Entry 3QPY (X-ray diffraction, 1.95 A resolution); this record covers chains A and C of the 4 polymer chains in the assembly.

# Chain A (and C)
Name: 2-dehydro-3-deoxyphosphooctonate aldolase
Organism: Neisseria meningitidis
Notes: EC 2.5.1.55; chain C of this document is another copy of the same molecule, construct and numbering; everything in this record applies to it too
UniProt: Q9JZ55 (KDSA_NEIMB); residue numbers follow UniProt; this construct covers 1-280
Amino-acid sequence (280 residues; numbered 1 to 280; the number before each row is that of its first residue):
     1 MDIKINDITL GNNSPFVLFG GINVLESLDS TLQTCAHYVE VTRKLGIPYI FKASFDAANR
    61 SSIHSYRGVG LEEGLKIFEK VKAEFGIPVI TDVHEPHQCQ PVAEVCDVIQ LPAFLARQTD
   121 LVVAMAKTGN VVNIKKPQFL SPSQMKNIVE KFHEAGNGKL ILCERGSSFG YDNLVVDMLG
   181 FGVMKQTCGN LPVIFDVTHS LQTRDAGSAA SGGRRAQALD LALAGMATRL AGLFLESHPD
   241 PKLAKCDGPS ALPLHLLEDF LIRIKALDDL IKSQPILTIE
Not modelled in the structure: 203-212, 238-253, 277-280 (chain C: 202-214, 238-250, 278-280)
Sequence notes: engineered mutation Ala-57 (Lys in Q9JZ55)

# How chain A and chain C interact
Pairs across the interface (60; chain A residue first):
  Ala-58(A) with Arg-117(C); Gln-118(C); Thr-119(C), hydrogen bond (backbone-backbone)
  Asn-59(A) with Arg-117(C), hydrogen bond (side chain-backbone); Thr-119(C)
  Arg-60(A) with Thr-119(C), hydrogen bond (backbone-side chain); Asp-120(C), salt bridge; Lys-151(C), hydrogen bond (backbone-side chain)
  Ser-61(A) with Lys-151(C)
  Ser-62(A) with Glu-154(C)
  Ile-63(A) with Thr-119(C); Val-123(C), hydrophobic; Lys-151(C); Glu-154(C); Ala-155(C)
  Arg-67(A) with Asp-120(C), salt bridge
  Glu-95(A) with Glu-95(C); Gln-118(C)
  Phe-114(A) with Phe-114(C); Arg-117(C); Phe-139(C), hydrophobic
  Leu-115(A) with Phe-114(C); Leu-115(C), hydrophobic; Gln-118(C)
  Arg-117(A) with Ala-58(C); Asn-59(C)
  Gln-118(A) with Ala-58(C); Asn-59(C); Phe-114(C)
  Thr-119(A) with Ala-58(C), hydrogen bond (backbone-backbone); Asn-59(C); Arg-60(C), hydrogen bond (side chain-backbone); Ile-63(C)
  Asp-120(A) with Arg-60(C), salt bridge; Arg-67(C), salt bridge
  Val-123(A) with Ile-63(C), hydrophobic
  Gln-138(A) with Phe-139(C)
  Phe-139(A) with Gln-138(C); Phe-139(C), hydrophobic; Ser-168(C)
  Ser-141(A) with Tyr-171(C); Asp-172(C), hydrogen bond
  Pro-142(A) with Tyr-171(C)
  Gln-144(A) with Asp-172(C)
  Lys-151(A) with Arg-60(C), hydrogen bond (side chain-backbone); Ser-61(C), hydrogen bond (side chain-backbone); Ile-63(C)
  Glu-154(A) with Ile-63(C); His-64(C), salt bridge
  Ala-155(A) with Ile-63(C)
  Ser-167(A) with Tyr-171(C)
  Ser-168(A) with Phe-139(C); Ser-168(C)
  Tyr-171(A) with Ser-141(C); Pro-142(C); Ser-167(C); Asp-177(C), hydrogen bond
  Asp-172(A) with Ser-141(C), hydrogen bond; Gln-144(C), hydrogen bond
  Asp-177(A) with Tyr-171(C), hydrogen bond
Also at the interface, not in a pair above, chain A (31 interface residues in all): His-64, His-94, Ser-143
Also at the interface, not in a pair above, chain C (30 interface residues in all): Ser-62, Ser-143

# In short
Chain A and chain C form an interface of 31 and 30 residues respectively; the contacts include 13 hydrogen
bonds and 5 salt bridges. Among the polar pairs are Arg-60(A)/Asp-120(C), Arg-67(A)/Asp-120(C) and
Glu-154(A)/His-64(C).
Both chains are 2-dehydro-3-deoxyphosphooctonate aldolase (Neisseria meningitidis). Entry 3QPY (Crystal
structure of a mutant (K57A) of 3-deoxy-D-manno-octulosonate 8-phosphate synthase (KDO8PS) from Neisseria
meningitidis) was determined by X-ray diffraction (same publication as 3QPZ, 3QQ0 and 3QQ1).
